Entry 8RJ7 (X-ray diffraction, 2.10 A resolution); this record covers chains A and B.

== Chain A ==
Molecule: Spike protein S1
Source organism: Severe acute respiratory syndrome coronavirus 2
UniProtKB: P0DTC2 (SPIKE_SARS2); residues 332-528 here = UniProt positions 332-528
Amino-acid sequence (203 residues; numbered 330 to 532; the number before each row is that of its first residue):
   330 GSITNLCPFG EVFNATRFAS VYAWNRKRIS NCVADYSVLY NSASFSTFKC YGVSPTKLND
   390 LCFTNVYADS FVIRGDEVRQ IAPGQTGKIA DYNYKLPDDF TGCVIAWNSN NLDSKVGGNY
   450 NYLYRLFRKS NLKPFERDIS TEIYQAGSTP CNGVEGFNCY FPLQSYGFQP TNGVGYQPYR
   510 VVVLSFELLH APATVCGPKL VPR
Unresolved in the structure: 330-331, 528-532
Differences from the reference sequence: expression tag (330-331, 529-532)
Swiss-Prot annotation at these positions:
  - region: Arg-403 to Asp-405 (Integrin-binding motif), Asn-448 to Phe-456 (Immunodominant HLA epitope recognized by the CD8+)
  - glycosylation: Asn-343 (N-linked (GlcNAc...) (complex) asparagine)
  - natural variant: Gly-339 (G339D: In strain: Omicron/BA.1, Omicron/BA.2 and 4 more; G339H: In strain: Omicron/BA.2.75, Omicron/XBB.1.5 and 1 more), Arg-346 (R346K: In strain: Mu/B.1.621; R346T: In strain: Omicron/BQ.1.1, Omicron/XBB.1.5 and 1 more), Leu-368 (L368I: In strain: Omicron/XBB.1.5, Omicron/EG.5.1), Ser-371 (S371F: In strain: Omicron/BA.2, Omicron/BA.2.12.1 and 6 more; S371L: In strain: Omicron/BA.1), Ser-373 (S373P: In strain: Omicron/BA.1, Omicron/BA.2 and 7 more), Ser-375 (S375F: In strain: Omicron/BA.1, Omicron/BA.2 and 7 more), Thr-376 (T376A: In strain: Omicron/BA.2, Omicron/BA.2.12.1 and 5 more), Asp-405 (D405N: In strain: Omicron/BA.2, Omicron/BA.2.12.1 and 6 more), Arg-408 (R408S: In strain: Omicron/BA.2, Omicron/BA.2.12.1 and 6 more), Lys-417 (K417N: In strain: Beta/B.1.351, Omicron/BA.1 and 8 more; K417T: In strain: Gamma/P.1), Asn-440 (N440K: In strain: Omicron/BA.1, Omicron/BA.2 and 7 more), Lys-444 (K444T: In strain: Omicron/BQ.1.1), 16 further natural variant entries in UniProt
  - mutagenesis: Asn-343 (N343Q: Reduced viral infectivity), Leu-452 (L452R: Increased resistance to neutralizing antibodies. Decreases HLA binding to NF9 epitope. Increased binding affinity to human ACE2), Tyr-453 (Y453F: Decreased HLA binding to NF9 epitope. Increased binding affinity to human ACE2), Ala-475 (A475V: Increased resistance to neutralizing antibodies), Val-483 (V483A: Increased resistance to neutralizing antibodies), Glu-484 (E484D: Increased replication in human TMEM106B overexpressing cells), Phe-490 (F490L: Increased resistance to neutralizing antibodies and human covalescent sera neutralization), Gln-493 (Q493N: Reduced host ACE2-binding affinity in vitro; Q493Y: Reduced host ACE2-binding affinity in vitro), Asn-501 (N501T: Reduced host ACE2-binding affinity in vitro; N501Y: Increased binding affinity to human ACE2), His-519 (H519P: Increased resistance to human covalescent sera neutralization)
Cystine bridges: Cys-336/Cys-361, Cys-379/Cys-432, Cys-391/Cys-525, Cys-480/Cys-488
Covalently attached groups: N-acetylglucosamine (NAG) linked to Asn-343

== Chain B ==
Molecule: Camel-derived nanobody 1.29
Source organism: Camelus dromedarius
Notes: antibody fragment or engineered binder
Amino-acid sequence (126 residues; each row starts with the number of its first residue):
     1 QVQLVESGGG SVQAGGSLRL SCAASGYTIN TDAVAWFRQA PGKGDERVAV IYTGSGNTNY
    61 ADSVKGRFTI SQDNAKNTVY LQMNSLKPED TALYYCASGY YGASGYDFNN WGQGTQVTVS
   121 SALVPR
Unresolved in the structure: 1, 123-126
Cystine bridges: Cys-22/Cys-96

== Interface between chain A and chain B ==
Residue-residue contacts (46):
  Tyr-369(A) with Gly-105(B); Tyr-106(B), hydrogen bond (backbone-side chain)
  Ser-371(A) with Arg-47(B)
  Ala-372(A) with Asp-45(B); Glu-46(B); Arg-47(B), hydrogen bond (backbone-backbone)
  Phe-374(A) with Arg-47(B), hydrogen bond (backbone-side chain); Tyr-106(B)
  Ser-375(A) with Phe-37(B); Tyr-106(B); Asp-107(B); Phe-108(B), hydrogen bond (backbone-backbone); Trp-111(B)
  Thr-376(A) with Tyr-106(B); Asp-107(B), hydrogen bond; Phe-108(B)
  Phe-377(A) with Ser-104(B); Gly-105(B); Tyr-106(B), hydrogen bond (backbone-backbone)
  Lys-378(A) with Tyr-100(B); Ser-104(B); Tyr-106(B)
  Cys-379(A) with Ser-104(B), hydrogen bond (backbone-backbone)
  Ser-383(A) with Ala-103(B)
  Pro-384(A) with Ala-103(B); Ser-104(B); Gly-105(B)
  Gly-404(A) with Trp-111(B), hydrogen bond (backbone-side chain)
  Asp-405(A) with Trp-111(B)
  Arg-408(A) with Asn-109(B), hydrogen bond (side chain-backbone); Asn-110(B)
  Asn-437(A) with Gln-39(B), hydrogen bond; Asp-45(B), hydrogen bond; Tyr-95(B)
  Asn-439(A) with Gln-39(B), hydrogen bond
  Asn-440(A) with Ala-40(B), hydrogen bond (side chain-backbone); Lys-43(B), hydrogen bond (side chain-backbone)
  Gly-502(A) with Gln-113(B)
  Val-503(A) with Tyr-95(B), hydrophobic; Trp-111(B), hydrophobic; Gly-112(B); Gln-113(B), hydrogen bond (backbone-backbone)
  Gln-506(A) with Gln-39(B), hydrogen bond; Leu-93(B)
  Tyr-508(A) with Tyr-95(B); Trp-111(B)
Also at the interface, not in a pair above, chain A (25 interface residues in all): Leu-368, Ser-373, Val-407, Gly-504
Also at the interface, not in a pair above, chain B (23 interface residues in all): Pro-41, Gly-42

== Summary ==
25 residues of chain A face 23 of chain B across their interface, with 16 hydrogen bonds. Polar contacts
include Tyr-369(A)/Tyr-106(B), Phe-374(A)/Arg-47(B) and Thr-376(A)/Asp-107(B). N-acetylglucosamine is
covalently linked to Asn-343(A). UniProt lists 10 mutagenesis sites on chain A.
Chain A is Spike protein S1 (Severe acute respiratory syndrome coronavirus 2) and chain B is Camel-derived
nanobody 1.29 (Camelus dromedarius); the structure, The crystal structure of the SARS-CoV-2 receptor binding
domain in complex with the neutralizing nanobody 1.29, was determined by X-ray diffraction.
